Entry 8Q83 (X-ray diffraction, 1.70 A resolution); this record covers chains A and D.

[Chain A (and D)]
Protein: Photorhabdus luminescens subsp. laumondii TTO1 complete genome segment 3/17
From: Photorhabdus laumondii subsp. laumondii TTO1
Notes: chain D of this document is another copy of the same molecule, construct and numbering; everything in this record applies to it too
UniProtKB: Q7N8I5 (Q7N8I5_PHOLL); numbering as in UniProt (aligned over 1-371)
Sequence (371 residues; numbered 1 to 371; the number before each row is that of its first residue):
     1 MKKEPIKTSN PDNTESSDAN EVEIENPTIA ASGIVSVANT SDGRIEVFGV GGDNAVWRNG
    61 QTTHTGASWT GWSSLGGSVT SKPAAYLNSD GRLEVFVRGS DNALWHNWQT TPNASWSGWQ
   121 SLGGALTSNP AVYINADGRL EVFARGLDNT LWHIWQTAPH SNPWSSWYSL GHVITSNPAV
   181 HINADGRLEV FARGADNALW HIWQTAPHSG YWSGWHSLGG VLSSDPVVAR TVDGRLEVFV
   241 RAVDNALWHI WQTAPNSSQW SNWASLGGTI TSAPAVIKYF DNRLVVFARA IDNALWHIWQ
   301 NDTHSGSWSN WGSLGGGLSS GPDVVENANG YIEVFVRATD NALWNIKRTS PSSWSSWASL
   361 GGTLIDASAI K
Unresolved in the structure: 1-22, 371 (chain D: 1-28, 371)
Residues lining bound ligands:
  - methyl alpha-L-fucopyranoside (MFU), molecule 1: Gly-51, Gly-52, Asp-53, Trp-57, Trp-72, Gly-362, Thr-363, Leu-364
  - methyl alpha-L-fucopyranoside (MFU), molecule 2: Gly-77, Ser-78, Val-79, Gly-99, Ser-100, Asp-101, Trp-105, Trp-119
  - methyl alpha-L-fucopyranoside (MFU), molecule 3: Asn-135, Arg-139, Glu-141, His-153, Trp-155, Gln-204, His-208, Gly-210, Tyr-211, Trp-212
  - methyl alpha-L-fucopyranoside (MFU), molecule 4: Asn-183, Arg-187, Glu-189, His-201, Trp-203, Gln-252, Asn-256, Ser-257, Ser-258, Gln-259, Trp-260

[Chain A / chain D interface]
Pairs across the interface - 54 pairs, chain A then chain D:
  Ser-41(A) / Ala-184(D)
  Ser-41(A) / Gly-234(D)
  Asp-42(A) / Asp-233(D)
  Asp-42(A) / Pro-255(D)
  Gly-43(A) / Val-232(D)
  His-64(A) / Val-232(D)
  His-64(A) / Asp-233(D)
  His-64(A) / Thr-303(D)  hydrogen bond
  Thr-65(A) / His-304(D)
  Ser-89(A) / Ala-136(D)  hydrogen bond (side chain-backbone)
  Ser-89(A) / Gly-186(D)
  Asp-90(A) / Asp-185(D)
  Asp-90(A) / Pro-207(D)
  Gly-91(A) / Ala-184(D)
  Pro-112(A) / Asp-185(D)
  Ala-136(A) / Ser-89(D)  hydrogen bond (backbone-side chain)
  Ala-136(A) / Gly-138(D)
  Ala-136(A) / His-160(D)
  Asp-137(A) / Asp-137(D)
  Asp-137(A) / Pro-159(D)
  Gly-138(A) / Ala-136(D)
  Pro-159(A) / Asp-137(D)
  His-160(A) / Ala-136(D)
  His-160(A) / Pro-207(D)
  His-160(A) / His-208(D)  hydrogen bond
  Ala-184(A) / Ser-41(D)
  Ala-184(A) / Gly-91(D)
  Asp-185(A) / Asp-90(D)
  Asp-185(A) / Pro-112(D)
  Gly-186(A) / Ser-89(D)
  Pro-207(A) / Asp-90(D)
  Pro-207(A) / His-160(D)
  His-208(A) / His-160(D)  hydrogen bond
  Val-232(A) / Gly-43(D)
  Val-232(A) / Ala-328(D)
  Asp-233(A) / Asp-42(D)
  Asp-233(A) / His-64(D)
  Gly-234(A) / Ser-41(D)
  Pro-255(A) / Asp-42(D)
  Phe-280(A) / Phe-280(D)  hydrophobic
  Phe-280(A) / Gly-330(D)
  Asp-281(A) / Ala-328(D)
  Asp-281(A) / Asn-329(D)
  Asp-281(A) / Tyr-331(D)
  Asn-282(A) / Ala-328(D)
  Asn-282(A) / Gly-330(D)
  Thr-303(A) / His-64(D)
  His-304(A) / His-64(D)
  Ala-328(A) / Val-232(D)  hydrophobic
  Ala-328(A) / Asp-281(D)
  Ala-328(A) / Asn-282(D)
  Asn-329(A) / Asp-281(D)
  Gly-330(A) / Phe-280(D)
  Gly-330(A) / Asn-282(D)
Interface residues without a listed pair, chain A (35 interface residues in all): Glu-326, Asn-327, Tyr-331, Pro-351
Interface residues without a listed pair, chain D (34 interface residues in all): Thr-65, Asn-327, Pro-351

[In short]
The interface between chain A and chain D involves 35 residues on one side and 34 on the other, with 5
hydrogen bonds. Among the polar pairs are His-64(A)/Thr-303(D), Ser-89(A)/Ala-136(D) and
His-160(A)/His-208(D). Ligands of chain A: 4 copies of methyl alpha-L-fucopyranoside.
Chain A and chain D are both Photorhabdus luminescens subsp. laumondii TTO1 complete genome segment 3/17
(Photorhabdus laumondii subsp. laumondii TTO1); the structure, Photorhabdus laumondii lectin PLL5 in complex
with alpha-methyl-fucoside, was determined by X-ray diffraction, deposited together with 8Q7U, 8Q80, 8Q81 and
8Q82.
